PDB entry 1OVZ | X-ray diffraction, 3.00 A resolution | chain A

== Chain A ==
Protein: Immunoglobulin alpha Fc receptor
From: Homo sapiens
Notes: fragment: ectodomain
Reference sequence: P24071 (FCAR_HUMAN); residues 1-195 here correspond to UniProt positions 22-216 (UniProt number = residue number + 21)
Sequence (207 residues; row label = number of the first residue in the row):
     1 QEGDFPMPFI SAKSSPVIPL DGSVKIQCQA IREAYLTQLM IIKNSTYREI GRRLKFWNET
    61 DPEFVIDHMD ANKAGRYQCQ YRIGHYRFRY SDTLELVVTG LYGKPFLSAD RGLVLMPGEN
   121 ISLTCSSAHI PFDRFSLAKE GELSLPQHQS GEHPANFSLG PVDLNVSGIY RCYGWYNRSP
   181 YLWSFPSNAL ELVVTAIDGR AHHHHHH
Not modelled in the structure: 1-5, 199-207
Sequence notes: expression tag (196-207)
Cystine bridges: Cys28-Cys79, Cys125-Cys172
Covalent attachments: N-acetylglucosamine (NAG) linked to Asn120, Asn156
Swiss-Prot annotation at these positions:
  - glycosylation (N-linked (GlcNAc...) asparagine): Asn44, Asn58, Asn120, Asn156, Asn165

== Summary ==
Covalently linked N-acetylglucosamine: at Asn120 and Asn156.
Chain A is Immunoglobulin alpha Fc receptor (Homo sapiens); the structure, Crystal structure of human FcaRI,
was determined by X-ray diffraction (same publication as 1OW0).
